PDB entry 8DNZ | electron microscopy, 2.57 A resolution | chains A and D of the 4 polymer chains in the assembly

== Chain A ==
Molecule: Protein transport protein Sec61 subunit alpha isoform 1
Organism: Homo sapiens
UniProt: P61619 (S61A1_HUMAN); numbering as in UniProt (aligned over 1-476)
Sequence (476 residues; each row starts with the number of its first residue):
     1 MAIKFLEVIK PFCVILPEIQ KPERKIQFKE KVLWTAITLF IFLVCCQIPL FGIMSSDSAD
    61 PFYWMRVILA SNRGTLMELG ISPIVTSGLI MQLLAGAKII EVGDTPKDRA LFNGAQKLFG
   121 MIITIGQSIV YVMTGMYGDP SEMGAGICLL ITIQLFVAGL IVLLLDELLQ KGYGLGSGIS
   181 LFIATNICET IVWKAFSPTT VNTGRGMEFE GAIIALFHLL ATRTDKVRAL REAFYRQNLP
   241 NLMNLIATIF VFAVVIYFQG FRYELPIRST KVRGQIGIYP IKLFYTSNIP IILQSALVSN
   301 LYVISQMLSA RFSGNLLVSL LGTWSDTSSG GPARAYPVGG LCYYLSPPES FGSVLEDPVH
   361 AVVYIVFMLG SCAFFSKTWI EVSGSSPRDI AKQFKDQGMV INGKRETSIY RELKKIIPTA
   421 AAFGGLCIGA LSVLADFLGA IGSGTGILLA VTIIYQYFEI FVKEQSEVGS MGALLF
Disordered / not traced: 1-2, 326-333, 469-476
Construct notes: conflict Tyr263 (Val in P61619), Pro387 (Ala in P61619), Arg388 (Lys in P61619), Ile390 (Val in P61619), Asp396 (Glu in P61619), Gly398 (Gln in P61619), Lys414 (Asn in P61619), Lys415 (Arg in P61619), Ile416 (Tyr in P61619); engineered mutation Glu264 (Asp in P61619), Arg268 (Lys in P61619), Thr270 (Ala in P61619), Lys271 (Arg in P61619), Val272 (Tyr in P61619), Ile276 (Tyr in P61619), Gly277 (Asn in P61619), Ile278 (Thr in P61619), Phe394 (Leu in P61619), Ile401 (Met in P61619), Asn402 (Arg in P61619), Lys404 (His in P61619), Ile409 (Met in P61619), Tyr410 (Val in P61619), Arg411 (His in P61619)
UniProt features mapped onto this chain:
  - natural variant: Val67 (V67G: In ADTKD5), Val85 (V85D: In CVID15), Gln92 (Q92R: In SCN11), Thr185 (T185A: In ADTKD5), Glu381 to Phe476 (deletion: In CVID15)
  - mutagenesis: Tyr344 (Y344H: Reduces cotranslational translocation of APLN precursor/preproapelin)
Reported in the primary citation:
  - binding site for Apratoxin F peptide inhibitor (chain D): Gln127, Asn300
  - mutagenesis - Q127A, N300A: decreased binding to Apratoxin F peptide inhibitor (chain D)
  - mutagenesis - Q127L, N300L: decreased binding to cotransin CP2
  - mutagenesis - Q127L, N300L: decreased binding to decatransin
  - mutagenesis - Q127L, N300L: decreased binding to ipomoeassin F

== Chain D ==
Molecule: Apratoxin F peptide inhibitor
Organism: Lyngbya bouillonii
Sequence (5 residues; each row starts with the number of its first residue):
     1 XXAXA
Glycans and other covalent adducts: covalent link T69_1-Ala5
Modified positions: T69 ((2E)-3-{(2R,4S)-2-[(2S,3S,5S,7S)-3,7-dihydroxy-5,8,8-trimethylnonan-2-yl]-1,3-thiazolidin-4-yl}-2-methylprop-2-enoic acid) at position 1, 0A1 (O-methyl-L-tyrosine) at position 2, IML (N-methyl-isoleucine) at position 4; Ala3, Ala5 (N-methyl-L-alanine; MAA)

== How chain A and chain D interact ==
Residue-residue contacts - 28 pairs, chain A then chain D:
  Phe62(A) - T69_1(D)
  Met65(A) - T69_1(D)
  Met65(A) - 0A1_2(D)
  Ile68(A) - 0A1_2(D)
  Leu69(A) - T69_1(D)
  Leu69(A) - 0A1_2(D)
  Leu69(A) - Ala3(D)
  Ile81(A) - 0A1_2(D)
  Val85(A) - 0A1_2(D)
  Val85(A) - Ala3(D)
  Thr86(A) - Ala3(D)
  Thr86(A) - IML_4(D)
  Thr86(A) - Ala5(D)
  Leu89(A) - Ala3(D)
  Ile90(A) - Ala5(D)
  Ile123(A) - T69_1(D)
  Gly126(A) - T69_1(D)
  Gln127(A) - T69_1(D)
  Gln127(A) - IML_4(D)
  Val130(A) - T69_1(D)
  Tyr131(A) - T69_1(D)
  Ile179(A) - 0A1_2(D)
  Ile183(A) - 0A1_2(D)
  Ile292(A) - 0A1_2(D)
  Ala296(A) - 0A1_2(D)
  Asn300(A) - T69_1(D)
  Asn300(A) - 0A1_2(D)  hydrogen bond (side chain-backbone)
  Asn300(A) - IML_4(D)
Also at the interface, not in a pair above, chain A (21 interface residues in all): Ser82, Val303

== Overview ==
21 residues of chain A face 5 of chain D across their interface; the contacts include 1 hydrogen bond. The
hydrogen-bonded pair is Asn300(A)-0A1_2(D). The paper reports a binding site for Apratoxin F peptide inhibitor
(chain D) at Gln127(A) and Asn300(A); Q127A and N300A of chain A reduce binding to Apratoxin F peptide
inhibitor (chain D); 4 substitutions were tested in all.
Chain A is Protein transport protein Sec61 subunit alpha isoform 1 (Homo sapiens) and chain D is Apratoxin F
peptide inhibitor (Lyngbya bouillonii); the structure, Cryo-EM structure of the human Sec61 complex inhibited
by apratoxin F, was determined by electron microscopy together with 8DNV, 8DNW, 8DNX, 8DNY, 8DO0, 8DO1, 8DO2
and 8DO3 from the same study.
